PDB entry 6G90 | electron microscopy, 4.00 A resolution | chains 1 and b of the 38 polymer chains in the assembly

[Chain 1]
Molecule: U1 snRNA
Organism: Saccharomyces cerevisiae
Sequence (407 nucleotides; numbered 1 to 568; 161 numbers in that range are skipped by the numbering (no residue carries them; nothing is unmodelled there); the number before each row is that of its first residue):
     1 AUACUUACCU UAAGAUAUCA GAGGAGAUCA AGAAGUCCUA CUGAUCAAAC AUGCGCUUCC
    61 AAUAGUAGAA GGACGUUAAG CAUUUAUCAU UGAACUAUAA UUGUUCAUUG AAGUCAUUGA
   121 UGCAAACUCC UUGGUCACAC ACACAUACGG CGCGGAAGGC GUGUUUGCUG ACGUUUCCAU
   181 UCCCUUGUUU CAAUCAUUGG UUAAUCCCUU GAUUCCUUUG GGGAUUUUUG GGUUAAACUG
   241 AUUUUUGGGG CCCUUUGUUU CUUCUGCCUG GAGAAGUUUG ACACCAAAUU CAAAUUGGUG
   301 UUAGGGGAGC UGGGGCCUUU CAAAA
   378 NNNNNNNNNN NNNNNNN
   424 NNNNNNNNNN NNNNNNN
   516 UUUUGGAAGG UCUUGGU
   538 CGGGUGGAUC UUAUAAUUUU UGAUUUAUUU U
Unresolved in the structure: 62-66, 96-102, 113-114, 145-151, 174-180, 203-235, 260, 267-271, 278-279, 288-294, 565-568
Modified positions: PSU (pseudouridine-5'-monophosphate) at position 5; PSU (pseudouridine-5'-monophosphate) at position 6
From the paper describing this entry:
  - conformationally variable residues (order/disorder transition): A1 to U10

[Chain b]
Molecule: Small nuclear ribonucleoprotein-associated protein B
Organism: Saccharomyces cerevisiae
Reference sequence: P40018 (RSMB_YEAST); residue numbers follow UniProt; this construct covers 1-196
Sequence (196 residues; numbered 1 to 196; the number before each row is that of its first residue):
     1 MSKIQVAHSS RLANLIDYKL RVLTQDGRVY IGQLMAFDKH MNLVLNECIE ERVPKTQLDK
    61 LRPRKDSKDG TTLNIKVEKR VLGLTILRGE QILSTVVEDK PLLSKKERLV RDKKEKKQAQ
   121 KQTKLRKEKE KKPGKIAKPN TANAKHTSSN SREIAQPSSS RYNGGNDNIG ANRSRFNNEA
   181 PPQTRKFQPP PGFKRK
Unresolved in the structure: 1, 64-72, 132-196
Swiss-Prot annotation at these positions:
  - motif: Lys105 to Lys132 (Nuclear localization signal)

[How chain 1 and chain b interact]
Pairs across the interface (38; chain 1 residue first):
  C59(1) with Lys3(b), sugar contact
  C74(1) with Val81(b), base contact
  U121(1) with Thr56(b), hydrogen bond to the phosphate; Glu78(b), phosphate contact
  G122(1) with Thr56(b), hydrogen bond to the phosphate
  C123(1) with Gln57(b), phosphate contact; Lys60(b), phosphate contact; Lys76(b), salt bridge to the phosphate
  A124(1) with Lys60(b), salt bridge to the phosphate
  G155(1) with Lys106(b), salt bridge to the phosphate
  A156(1) with Ser104(b), hydrogen bond to the phosphate; Lys106(b), salt bridge to the phosphate
  A157(1) with Ile4(b), sugar contact; Gln5(b), hydrogen bond to the sugar; Ser104(b), hydrogen bond to the phosphate; Lys105(b), hydrogen bond to the phosphate
  G158(1) with Gln5(b), hydrogen bond to the sugar; Ala7(b), sugar contact; His8(b), phosphate contact
  G159(1) with His8(b), phosphate contact; Ser9(b), phosphate contact
  A171(1) with Gln120(b), phosphate contact
  G280(1) with Lys121(b), hydrogen bond to the base; Leu125(b), phosphate contact
  A281(1) with Lys121(b), base contact
  G298(1) with Arg126(b), salt bridge to the phosphate
  G300(1) with Gln118(b), hydrogen bond to the phosphate; Gln122(b), hydrogen bond to the phosphate
  U301(1) with Gln118(b), hydrogen bond to the phosphate
  U302(1) with Lys114(b), salt bridge to the phosphate; Lys121(b), hydrogen bond to the base
  U546(1) with Arg11(b), sugar contact
  U556(1) with His40(b), stacking on the base; Asn42(b), base contact; Arg88(b), base contact; Gly89(b), hydrogen bond to the base; Glu90(b), sugar contact
  U561(1) with Gln25(b), base contact
Interface residues without a listed pair, chain 1 (25 interface residues in all): G72, A73, C172, U557
Interface residues without a listed pair, chain b (35 interface residues in all): Val6, Met41, Pro54, Asn74, Lys79, Lys124

[Overview]
25 residues of chain 1 and 35 residues of chain b are in contact, with 13 hydrogen bonds, 6 salt bridges and 1
aromatic stacking contact. Among the polar pairs are G280(1)-Lys121(b), U302(1)-Lys121(b) and
U556(1)-Gly89(b). From the paper: conformational variability at A1(1).
Chain 1 is U1 snRNA and chain b is Small nuclear ribonucleoprotein-associated protein B, both from
Saccharomyces cerevisiae; the structure, Prespliceosome structure provides insight into spliceosome assembly
and regulation (map A2), was determined by electron microscopy.
